PDB entry 5NTI | X-ray diffraction, 2.40 A resolution | chains A and P

[Chain A]
Protein: Nuclear receptor ROR-gamma
Organism: Homo sapiens
Notes: fragment: C-terminal domain, ligand binding domain
Reference sequence: P51449 (RORG_HUMAN); numbering as in UniProt (aligned over 263-518)
Amino-acid sequence (257 residues; numbered 262 to 518; the number before each row is that of its first residue):
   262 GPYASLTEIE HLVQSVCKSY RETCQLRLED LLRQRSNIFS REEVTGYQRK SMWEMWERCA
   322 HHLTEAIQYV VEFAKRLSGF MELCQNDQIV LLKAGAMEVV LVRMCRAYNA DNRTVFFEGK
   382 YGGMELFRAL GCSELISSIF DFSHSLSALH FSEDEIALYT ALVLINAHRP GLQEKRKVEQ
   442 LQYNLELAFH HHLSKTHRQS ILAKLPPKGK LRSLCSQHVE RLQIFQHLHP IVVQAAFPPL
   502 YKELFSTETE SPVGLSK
Disordered / not traced: 262-263, 509-518
Construct notes: expression tag (262); engineered mutation Ser455 (Cys in P51449)
Residues lining bound ligands: cholest-5-en-3-yl hydrogen sulfate (C3S): Thr284, Cys285, Gln286, Leu287, Trp317, Cys320, Ala321, His323, Leu324, Ala327, Val361, Arg364, Met365, Arg367, Ala368, Phe377, Phe378, Phe388, Leu391, Cys393, Leu396, Ile397, Ile400, His479, Tyr502
Swiss-Prot annotation at these positions:
  - motif: Leu501 to Phe506 (AF-2)
  - mutagenesis: Ala327 (A327F: Completely abolishes transcriptional activity), Phe378 (F378Q: Completely abolishes transcriptional activity), Ile397 (I397N: Nearly abolishes transcriptional activity)

[Chain P]
Protein: Asn-ser-his-gln-lys-val-thr-leu-leu-gln-leu-leu-leu-gly-his-lys-asn-glu-glu-asn
Organism: Homo sapiens
Amino-acid sequence (20 residues; each row starts with the number of its first residue):
   493 NSHQKVTLLQ LLLGHKNEEN
Disordered / not traced: 493-498, 507-512

[Interface between chain A and chain P]
Residue-residue contacts - 17 pairs, chain A then chain P:
  Lys336(A) - Leu504(P)  hydrogen bond (side chain-backbone)
  Lys336(A) - Leu505(P)
  Phe341(A) - Leu505(P)  hydrophobic
  Met342(A) - Leu505(P)
  Gln349(A) - Leu505(P)
  Ile350(A) - Leu501(P)
  Ile350(A) - Gln502(P)
  Ile350(A) - Leu505(P)  hydrophobic
  Leu353(A) - Leu505(P)  hydrophobic
  Lys354(A) - Leu501(P)
  Pro500(A) - Leu500(P)
  Leu501(A) - Leu500(P)
  Leu501(A) - Leu504(P)  hydrophobic
  Glu504(A) - Thr499(P)
  Glu504(A) - Leu500(P)  hydrogen bond (side chain-backbone)
  Glu504(A) - Leu501(P)  hydrogen bond (side chain-backbone)
  Leu505(A) - Leu501(P)  hydrophobic
Other interface residues (no listed pair), chain A (12 interface residues in all): Val332

[Overview]
12 residues of chain A face 6 of chain P across their interface, with 3 hydrogen bonds. Polar pairs include
Lys336(A)-Leu504(P), Glu504(A)-Leu500(P) and Glu504(A)-Leu501(P). Bound to chain A: cholest-5-en-3-yl hydrogen
sulfate. From UniProt: 3 mutagenesis sites on chain A.
Chain A is Nuclear receptor ROR-gamma and chain P is
Asn-ser-his-gln-lys-val-thr-leu-leu-gln-leu-leu-leu-gly-his-lys-asn-glu-glu-asn, both from Homo sapiens; the
structure, Structural states of RORgt: X-ray elucidation of molecular mechanisms and binding interactions for
natural and synthetic ..., was determined by X-ray diffraction together with 5NTN, 5NTW and 5NU1 from the same
study.
